Entry 8I9V (electron microscopy, 3.10 A resolution); this record covers chains C1 and LF of the 56 polymer chains in the assembly.

Chain C1:
Molecule: 3341-nt RNA strand
From: Chaetomium thermophilum
Sequence (3341 nucleotides; row label = number of the first residue in the row):
     1 GGUUGACCUCGGAUCAGGUAGGAGGACCCGCUGAACUUAAGCAUAUCAAU
    51 AAGCGGAGGAAAAGAAACCAACAGGGAUUGCCCUAGUAACGGCGAGUGAA
   101 GCGGCAACAGCUCAAAUUUGAAAGCUGGCUUCGGCCCGCGUUGUAAUUUG
   151 GAGAGGAUGCUUUGGGCGAGGCUCCUUCUGAGUUCCCUGGAACGGGACGC
   201 CACAGAGGGUGAGAGCCCCGUAUAGUUGGAAGCCAAGCCUGUGUAAAGCU
   251 CCUUCGACGAGUCGAGUAGUUUGGGAAUGCUGCUCAAAAUGGGAGGUAAA
   301 UUUCUUCUAAAGCUAAAUACCGGCCAGAGACCGAUAGCGCACAAGUAGAG
   351 UGAUCGAAAGAUGAAAAGCACUUUGAAAAGAGGGUUAAAUAGCACGUGAA
   401 AUUGUUGAAAGGGAAGCGCUUGUGACCAGACUUGCGCCCGGCGGAUCAUC
   451 CGGUGUUCUCACCGGUGCACUCCGCCGGGCUCAGGCCAGCAUCGGUUCUG
   501 GCGGGGGGAUAAAGGCCCAGGGAAUGUGGCUCCUCCGGGAGUGUUAUAGC
   551 CCUGGGUGUAAUACCCUCGCCGGGACCGAGGACCGCGCUCUGCAAGGAUG
   601 CUGGCGUAAUGGUCACCAGCGACCCGUCUUGAAACACGGACCAAGGAGUC
   651 AAGGUUUUGCGCGAGUGUUUGGGUGUAAAACCCGCACGCGUAAUGAAAGU
   701 GAACGUAGGUGAGAGCUUCGGCGCAUCAUCGACCGAUCCUGAUGUAUUCG
   751 GAUGGAUUUGAGUAGGAGCGUUAAGCCUUGGACCCGAAAGAUGGUGAACU
   801 AUGCUUGGAUAGGGUGAAGCCAGAGGAAACUCUGGUGGAGGCUCGCAGCG
   851 GUUCUGACGUGCAAAUCGAUCGUCAAAUCUGAGCAUGGGGGCGAAAGACU
   901 AAUCGAACCAUCUAGUAGCUGGUUACCGCCGAAGUUUCCCUCAGGAUAGC
   951 AGUGUCGACCUUCAGUUUUAUGAGGUAAAGCGAAUGAUUAGGGACUCGGG
  1001 GGCGAUUUUUAGCCUUCAUCCAUUCUCAAACUUUAAAUAUGUAAGAAGCC
  1051 CUUGUUACUUAACUGAACGUGGGCAUUCGAAUGUAUCGACACUAGUGGGC
  1101 CAUUUUUGGUAAGCAGAACUGGCGAUGCGGGAUGAACCGAACGCGGGGUU
  1151 AAGGUGCCGGAGUGGACGCUCAUCAGACACCACAAAAGGCGUUAGUACAU
  1201 CUUGACAGCAGGACGGUGGCCAUGGAAGUCGGAAUCCGCUAAGGACUGUG
  1251 UAACAACUCACCUGCCGAAUGUACUAGCCCUGAAAAUGGAUGGCGCUCAA
  1301 GCGUCCCACCCAUACCCCGCCCUCAGGGUAGAAACGAUGCCCUGAGGAGU
  1351 AGGCGGCCGUGGAGGUCAGUGACGAAGCCUAGGGCGUGAGCCCGGGUCGA
  1401 ACGGCCUCUAGUGCAGAUCUUGGUGGUAGUAGCAAAUACUUCAAUGAGAA
  1451 CUUGAAGGACCGAAGUGGGGAAAGGUUCCAUGUGAACAGCGGUUGGACAU
  1501 GGGUUAGUCGAUCCUAAGCCAUAGGGAAGUUCCGUUUCAAAGGGGCACUC
  1551 GUGCCCCGUGUGGCGAAAGGGAAGCCGGUUAAUAUUCCGGCACCUGGAUG
  1601 UGGGUUUUGCGCGGCAACGCAACUGAACGCGGAGACGACGGCGGGGGCCC
  1651 CGGGCAGAGUUCUCUUUUCUUCUUAACGGUCUAUCACCCUGGAAACAGUU
  1701 UGUCUGGAGAUAGGGUUUAAUGGCCGGAAGAGCCCGACACUUCUGUCGGG
  1751 UCCGGUGCGCUCUCGACGUCCCUUGAAAAUCCGCGGGAGGGAAUAAUUCU
  1801 CACGCCAGGUCGUACUCAUAACCGCAGCAGGUCCCCAAGGUGAACAGCCU
  1851 CUGGUUGAUAGAACAAUGUAGAUAAGGGAAGUCGGCAAAAUAGAUCCGUA
  1901 ACUUCGGGAAAAGGAUUGGCUCUAAGGGUUGGGCACGUUGGGCUUUGGGC
  1951 GGACGCCCUGGGAGCAGAGGGCCUCUAGCCGGGCAACCGGCCGGCGGCCC
  2001 UCAGCACCCGGGGUUGAAGCCCUUAGCAGGCUUCGGCCGUCCGGCGUGCG
  2051 GUUAACAACCAACUUAGAACUGGUACGGACAGGGGGAAUCUGACUGUCUA
  2101 AUUAAAACAUAGCAUUGCGAUGGCCAGAAAGUGGUGUUGACGCAAUGUGA
  2151 UUUCUGCCCAGUGCUCUGAAUGUCAAAGUGAAGAAAUUCAACCAAGCGCG
  2201 GGUAAACGGCGGGAGUAACUAUGACUCUCUUAAGGUAGCCAAAUGCCUCG
  2251 UCAUCUAAUUAGUGACGCGCAUGAAUGGAUUAACGAGAUUCCCACUGUCC
  2301 CUAUCUACUAUCUAGCGAAACCACAGCCAAGGGAACGGGCUUGGCAAAAU
  2351 CAGCGGGGAAAGAAGACCCUGUUGAGCUUGACUCUAGUUUGACAUUGUGA
  2401 AAAGACAUAGGAGGUGUAGAAUAGGUGGGAGCUUCGGCGCCAGUGAAAUA
  2451 CCACUACUCCUAUUGUUUUUUUACUUAUUCAAUGAAGCGGGGCUGGACUU
  2501 GCGUCCAACUUCUGGAGUUAAGGUCCUUCGCGGGCCGACCCGGGUUGAAG
  2551 ACAUUGUCAGGUGGGGAGUUUGGCUGGGGCGGCACAUCUGUUAAACCAUA
  2601 ACGCAGGUGUCCUAAGGGGGGCUCAUGGAGAACAGAAAUCUCCAGUAGAA
  2651 CAAAAGGGUAAAAGUCCCCUUGAUUUUGAUUUUCAGUGUGAAUACAAACC
  2701 AUGAAAGUGUGGCCUAUCGAUCCUUUAGUCCCUCGAAAUUUGAGGCUAGA
  2751 GGUGCCAGAAAAGUUACCACAGGGAUAACUGGCUUGUGGCGGCCAAGCGU
  2801 UCAUAGCGACGUCGCUUUUUGAUCCUUCGAUGUCGGCUCUUCCUAUCAUA
  2851 CCGAAGCAGAAUUCGGUAAGCGUUGGAUUGUUCACCCACUAAUAGGGAAC
  2901 GUGAGCUGGGUUUAGACCGUCGUGAGACAGGUUAGUUUUACCCUACUGAU
  2951 GAACUCGUCGCAAUGGUAAUUCAGCUUAGUACGAGAGGAACCGCUGAUUC
  3001 AGAUAAUUGGUUUUUGCGGUUGUCCGACCGGGCAGUGCCGCGAAGCUACC
  3051 AUCUGCUGGAUAAUGGCUGAACGCCUCUAAGUCAGAAUCCAUGCCAGAAC
  3101 GCGACGAUACUACCCGCACGUUGUAGACGUAUAAGAAUAGGCUCCGGCCU
  3151 CGUAUCCUAGCAGGCGAUUCCUCCGCCGGCCUCGAAGUGGCCGUCGGUAA
  3201 UUCGCGUAUUGCAAUUUAGACACGCGCGGGAUCAAAUCCUUUGCAGACGA
  3251 CUUAGAUGUGCGAAAGGGUCCUGUAAGCAGUAGAGUAGCCUUGUUGUUAC
  3301 GAUCUGCUGAGGGUAAGCCCUCCUUCGCCUAGAUUUCCCAG
Not modelled in the structure: 1-2, 800-905, 987-1028, 1438-1854, 1887-1894, 1904-2070, 2082, 2093-2283, 2359-2362, 2484-2545, 2571-2721, 2753-2756, 2822-2828, 2904-2914, 2937-2940, 3110-3111, 3121-3123, 3215-3217, 3338-3341

Chain LF:
Protein: 60S ribosomal protein l7-like protein
From: Chaetomium thermophilum
UniProt: G0SFL0 (G0SFL0_CHATD); residues 1-249 here = UniProt positions 1-249
Chain sequence (249 residues; each row starts with the number of its first residue):
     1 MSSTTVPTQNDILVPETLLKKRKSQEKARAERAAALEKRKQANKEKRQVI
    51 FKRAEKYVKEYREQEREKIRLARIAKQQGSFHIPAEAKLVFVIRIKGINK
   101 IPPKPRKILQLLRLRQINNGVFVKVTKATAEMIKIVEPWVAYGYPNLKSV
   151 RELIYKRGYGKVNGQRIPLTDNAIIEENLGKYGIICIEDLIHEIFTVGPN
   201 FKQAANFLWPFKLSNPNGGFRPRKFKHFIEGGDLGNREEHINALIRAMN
Not modelled in the structure: 1-9

How chain C1 and chain LF interact:
Pairs across the interface (109; chain C1 residue first):
  U497(C1) with Lys156(LF), salt bridge to the phosphate
  C498(C1) with Asn217(LF), hydrogen bond to the phosphate
  U499(C1) with Asn217(LF), hydrogen bond to the phosphate
  G506(C1) with Arg66(LF), hydrogen bond to the phosphate; Ile69(LF), sugar contact
  G507(C1) with Arg66(LF), salt bridge to the phosphate; Ile69(LF), sugar contact; Arg73(LF), salt bridge to the phosphate
  G508(C1) with Arg73(LF), salt bridge to the phosphate; Lys76(LF), sugar contact
  A509(C1) with Lys76(LF), salt bridge to the phosphate
  U510(C1) with Arg73(LF), hydrogen bond to the base; Lys76(LF), salt bridge to the phosphate
  C566(C1) with Asn146(LF), phosphate contact
  U567(C1) with Lys148(LF), phosphate contact; Arg246(LF), salt bridge to the phosphate
  C568(C1) with Lys148(LF), salt bridge to the phosphate; Arg151(LF), salt bridge to the phosphate
  C586(C1) with Asn43(LF), hydrogen bond to the phosphate; Asp171(LF), hydrogen bond to the sugar
  G587(C1) with Asn43(LF), phosphate contact; Arg47(LF), hydrogen bond to the phosphate
  A964(C1) with Lys107(LF), phosphate contact
  G965(C1) with Pro103(LF), hydrogen bond to the sugar; Lys104(LF), sugar contact; Lys107(LF), salt bridge to the phosphate
  U966(C1) with Lys104(LF), phosphate contact; Lys107(LF), sugar contact; Ile108(LF), sugar contact; Leu111(LF), base contact; Met132(LF), base contact
  U967(C1) with Lys104(LF), salt bridge to the phosphate; Lys127(LF), sugar contact; Ala128(LF), hydrogen bond to the sugar; Glu131(LF), phosphate contact; Met132(LF), sugar contact
  U968(C1) with Lys127(LF), sugar contact; Ala128(LF), sugar contact; Glu131(LF), phosphate contact
  U969(C1) with Lys127(LF), salt bridge to the phosphate
  A1039(C1) with Lys104(LF), sugar contact
  U1040(C1) with Lys104(LF), salt bridge to the phosphate
  A1081(C1) with Ala128(LF), sugar contact; Thr129(LF), sugar contact
  U1082(C1) with Leu111(LF), hydrogen bond to the sugar; Lys202(LF), salt bridge to the phosphate
  G1083(C1) with Leu111(LF), sugar contact; Arg113(LF), salt bridge to the phosphate; Lys202(LF), phosphate contact; Asn206(LF), hydrogen bond to the phosphate
  U1084(C1) with Arg113(LF), phosphate contact; Lys161(LF), salt bridge to the phosphate; Asn206(LF), hydrogen bond to the phosphate
  U1120(C1) with Pro103(LF), phosphate contact
  G1121(C1) with Lys100(LF), sugar contact; Ile101(LF), sugar contact; Pro103(LF), phosphate contact
  G1122(C1) with Asn99(LF), sugar contact
  C1138(C1) with Lys100(LF), salt bridge to the phosphate
  G1139(C1) with Lys96(LF), salt bridge to the phosphate; Lys100(LF), salt bridge to the phosphate; Phe225(LF), phosphate contact
  A1140(C1) with Lys96(LF), salt bridge to the phosphate; Gly97(LF), hydrogen bond to the phosphate; Asn99(LF), base contact; Ile117(LF), phosphate contact; Phe225(LF), phosphate contact
  A1141(C1) with Ile117(LF), phosphate contact
  G1148(C1) with Ser214(LF), hydrogen bond to the base
  U1149(C1) with Asn215(LF), hydrogen bond to the base; Pro216(LF), hydrogen bond to the sugar; Asn217(LF), phosphate contact; Gly218(LF), phosphate contact
  U1150(C1) with Asn215(LF), sugar contact; Pro216(LF), phosphate contact; Gly218(LF), hydrogen bond to the phosphate; Gly219(LF), hydrogen bond to the phosphate; Phe220(LF), sugar contact
  A1151(C1) with Phe220(LF), phosphate contact; Lys224(LF), sugar contact; Phe225(LF), sugar contact
  A1152(C1) with Pro222(LF), phosphate contact; Lys224(LF), hydrogen bond to the phosphate
  G1153(C1) with Arg223(LF), salt bridge to the phosphate
  A1179(C1) with Arg223(LF), hydrogen bond to the base
  A1314(C1) with Asn215(LF), base contact
  C1315(C1) with Gln116(LF), phosphate contact; Ile117(LF), sugar contact; Asn118(LF), hydrogen bond to the sugar; Leu213(LF), hydrogen bond to the sugar; Ser214(LF), sugar contact; Asn215(LF), hydrogen bond to the base
  C1316(C1) with Gln116(LF), phosphate contact; Arg157(LF), hydrogen bond to the sugar; Lys212(LF), salt bridge to the phosphate; Leu213(LF), sugar contact; Ser214(LF), sugar contact
  C1317(C1) with Arg166(LF), salt bridge to the phosphate
  G1326(C1) with Gln165(LF), base contact
  G1331(C1) with Thr17(LF), hydrogen bond to the sugar; Lys20(LF), base contact; Lys21(LF), phosphate contact; Ser24(LF), hydrogen bond to the base
  A1332(C1) with Leu18(LF), phosphate contact; Lys21(LF), salt bridge to the phosphate
  U1343(C1) with Gln165(LF), hydrogen bond to the sugar
  G1344(C1) with Gln165(LF), sugar contact; Arg166(LF), hydrogen bond to the sugar
  A1345(C1) with Arg166(LF), salt bridge to the phosphate
Other interface residues (no listed pair), chain C1 (54 interface residues in all): G585, C588, A1085, A1325, G1346
Other interface residues (no listed pair), chain LF (69 interface residues in all): Leu36, Arg94, Ile95, Pro102, Arg106, Gln110, Leu112, Arg115, Thr126, Ile135, Tyr159, Gly164, Ile167, Arg221

In short:
The interface between chain C1 and chain LF involves 54 residues on one side and 69 on the other, with 28
hydrogen bonds and 25 salt bridges. Polar pairs include U510(C1)-Arg73(LF), G1148(C1)-Ser214(LF) and
U1149(C1)-Asn215(LF).
Here chain C1 is a 3341-nt RNA strand and chain LF is 60S ribosomal protein l7-like protein, both from
Chaetomium thermophilum. Entry 8I9V (Cryo-EM structure of a Chaetomium thermophilum pre-60S ribosomal subunit
- State Dbp10-2) was determined by electron microscopy (same publication as 8I9P, 8I9T, 8I9W, 8I9X, 8I9Y, 8I9Z
and 8IA0).
